6XJX - chains C and Q of the 10 polymer chains in the assembly; structure by electron microscopy, 4.60 A resolution (low resolution: residue-level contacts below are approximate; hydrogen-bond / salt-bridge calls are withheld).

[Chain C]
Name: Calcium uniporter protein, mitochondrial
Source organism: Homo sapiens
Reference sequence: Q8NE86 (MCU_HUMAN); residue numbers follow UniProt; this construct covers 1-351
Chain sequence (351 residues; row label = number of the first residue in the row):
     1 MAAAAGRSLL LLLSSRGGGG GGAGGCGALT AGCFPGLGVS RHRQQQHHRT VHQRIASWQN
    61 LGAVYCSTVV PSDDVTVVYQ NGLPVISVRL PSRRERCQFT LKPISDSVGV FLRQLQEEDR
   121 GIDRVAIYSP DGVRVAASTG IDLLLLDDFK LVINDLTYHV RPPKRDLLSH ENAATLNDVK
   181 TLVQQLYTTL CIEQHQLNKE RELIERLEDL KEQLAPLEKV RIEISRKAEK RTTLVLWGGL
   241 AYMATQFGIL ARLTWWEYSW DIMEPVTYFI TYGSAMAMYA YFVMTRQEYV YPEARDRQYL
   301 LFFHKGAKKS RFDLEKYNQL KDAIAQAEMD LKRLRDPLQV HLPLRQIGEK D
Unresolved in the structure: 1-190, 342-351
Curated features (UniProtKB/Swiss-Prot):
  - region: Thr285 to Val290 (Juxtamembrane helix)
  - motif: Trp260 to Tyr268 (Selectivity filter)
  - binding site (Ca(2+)): Glu264
  - modified residue: Ser57 (Phosphoserine), Ser92 (Phosphoserine), Cys97 (S-glutathionyl cysteine), Lys332 (N6-acetyllysine)
  - mutagenesis: Ser57 (S57A: Decreased MCU current; when associated with A-92), Cys66 (C66A: Does not affect glutathionylation in response to reactive oxygen species), Ser92 (S92A: Decreased MCU current; when associated with A-57; S92A: Impairs calcium uptake, but has no effect on oligomerization and interaction with MICU1 and MICU2), Cys97 (C97A: Abolished glutathionylation in response to reactive oxygen species), Asp123 (D123R: No effect on calcium uptake in presence of high concentrations of calcium. Abolished dimerization of MCU), Lys180 (K180A: No effect on calcium uptake, oligomerization and interaction with MICU1 and MICU2), Cys191 (C191A: Does not affect glutathionylation in response to reactive oxygen species), Leu240 (L240W: Abolished calcium uptake), Ala241 (A241W: Abolished interaction with EMRE/SMDT1 and calcium uptake), Gly248 (G248W: Abolished calcium uptake), Glu257 (E257A: According to a report, inhibits calcium uptake. According to a subsequent report, does not affect greatly calcium uptake; E257S: Does not affect greatly calcium uptake), Ser259 (S259A: Does not inhibit calcium uptake. Strongly reduced sensitivity to ruthenium red inhibition; S259R: Prevents entrance of calcium into the pore), 16 further mutagenesis entries in UniProt

[Chain Q]
Name: Calcium uptake protein 1, mitochondrial
Source organism: Homo sapiens
Reference sequence: Q9BPX6 (MICU1_HUMAN); residue numbers follow UniProt; this construct covers 1-476
Chain sequence (476 residues; numbered 1 to 476; the number before each row is that of its first residue):
     1 MFRLNSLSAL AELAVGSRWY HGGSQPIQIR RRLMMVAFLG ASAVTASTGL LWKRAHAESP
    61 PCVDNLKSDI GDKGKNKDEG DVCNHEKKTA DLAPHPEEKK KKRSGFRDRK VMEYENRIRA
   121 YSTPDKIFRY FATLKVISEP GEAEVFMTPE DFVRSITPNE KQPEHLGLDQ YIIKRFDGKK
   181 ISQEREKFAD EGSIFYTLGE CGLISFSDYI FLTTVLSTPQ RNFEIAFKMF DLNGDGEVDM
   241 EEFEQVQSII RSQTSMGMRH RDRPTTGNTL KSGLCSALTT YFFGADLKGK LTIKNFLEFQ
   301 RKLQHDVLKL EFERHDPVDG RITERQFGGM LLAYSGVQSK KLTAMQRQLK KHFKEGKGLT
   361 FQEVENFFTF LKNINDVDTA LSFYHMAGAS LDKVTMQQVA RTVAKVELSD HVCDVVFALF
   421 DCDGNGELSN KEFVSIMKQR LMRGLEKPKD MGFTRLMQAM WKCAQETAWD FALPKQ
Unresolved in the structure: 1-103, 471-476
Curated features (UniProtKB/Swiss-Prot):
  - region: Lys99 to Lys110 (Polybasic region), Lys126 to Arg129 (K/R-ring), Arg259 to Arg263 (K/R-ring), Arg455 to Gln465 (C-helix region)
  - binding site (Ca(2+)): Asp231, Asn233, Asp235, Glu237, Glu242, Asp421, Asp423, Asn425, Glu427, Glu432
  - modified residue: Ser122 (Phosphoserine), Arg455 (Asymmetric dimethylarginine)
  - natural variant: Arg18 to Gln476 (deletion: In MPXPS), Arg129 to Gln476 (deletion: In MPXPS), Arg129 (R129P: In MPXPS; uncertain significance), Arg185 (deletion: In MPXPS)
  - mutagenesis: Lys99 to Arg103 (Abolishes interaction with EMRE/SMDT1), Lys99 to Lys102 (Abolishes interaction with EMRE/SMDT1 while maintaining interaction with MICU2), Phe106 (F106A: Slightly decreased ability to inhibit MCU channel activity in absence of calcium), Tyr114 (Y114A: Decreased ability to inhibit MCU channel activity in absence of calcium), Arg117 (R117A: Slightly decreased ability to inhibit MCU channel activity in absence of calcium), Arg119 (R119E: Impaired interaction with MCU; R119K: Does not affect interaction with MCU), Tyr121 (Y121A: Decreased ability to inhibit MCU channel activity in absence of calcium), Lys126 to Arg129 (Abolished ability to inhibit MCU channel activity in absence of calcium; when associated with 259-E--E-263), Lys126 (K126A: Abolished ability to inhibit MCU channel activity in absence of calcium; K126E: Abolished ability to inhibit MCU in absence of calcium), Arg129 (R129A: Decreased ability to inhibit MCU channel activity in absence of calcium), Arg154 (R154K: Does not affect interaction with MCU; R154Q: Impaired interaction with MCU), Arg221 (R221A: Abolishes homooligomerization), 14 further mutagenesis entries in UniProt

[Chain C / chain Q interface]
Contacting residue pairs (5; chain C residue first):
  Tyr258(C) with Arg107(Q); Lys110(Q)
  Asp261(C) with Tyr114(Q); Lys126(Q)
  Ile262(C) with Tyr114(Q)
Interface residues without a listed pair, chain C (4 interface residues in all): Ser259
Interface residues without a listed pair, chain Q (5 interface residues in all): Val111

[Overview]
4 residues of chain C face 5 of chain Q across their interface. From UniProt: Ca2+-binding residue Glu264(C)
and 27 mutagenesis sites on chain C; 10 Ca2+-binding residues and 40 mutagenesis sites on chain Q.
Here chain C is Calcium uniporter protein, mitochondrial and chain Q is Calcium uptake protein 1,
mitochondrial, both from Homo sapiens. Entry 6XJX (MCU holocomplex in Low-calcium blocking state) was
determined by electron microscopy together with 6XJV from the same study.
